Entry 8QZ7 (electron microscopy, 3.00 A resolution); this record covers chains A and B of the 4 polymer chains in the assembly.

== Chain A ==
Protein: Isoform 2 of Ceramide synthase 6
Organism: Homo sapiens
Notes: EC 2.3.1.291
UniProtKB: Q6ZMG9 (CERS6_HUMAN), isoform Q6ZMG9-2; residues 1-350 here = UniProt positions 1-350
Amino-acid sequence (357 residues; each row starts with the number of its first residue):
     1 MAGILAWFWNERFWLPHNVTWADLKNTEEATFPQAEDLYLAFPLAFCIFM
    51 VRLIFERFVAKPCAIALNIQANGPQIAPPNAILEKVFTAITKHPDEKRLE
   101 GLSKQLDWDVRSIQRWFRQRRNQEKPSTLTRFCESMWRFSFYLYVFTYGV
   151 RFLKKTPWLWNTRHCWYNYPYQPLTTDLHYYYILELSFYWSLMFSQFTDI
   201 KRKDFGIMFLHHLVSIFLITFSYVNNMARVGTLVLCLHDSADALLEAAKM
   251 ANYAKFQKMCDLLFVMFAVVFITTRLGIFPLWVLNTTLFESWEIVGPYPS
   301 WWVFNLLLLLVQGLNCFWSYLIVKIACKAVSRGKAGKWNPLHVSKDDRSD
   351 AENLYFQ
Unresolved in the structure: 1, 335-357
Construct notes: expression tag (351-357)
Covalent attachments: N-acetylglucosamine (NAG) linked to Asn18
Ligand contacts:
  - 1,2-diacyl-sn-glycero-3-phosphocholine (PC1): Leu5, Phe8, Trp9, Trp21, Gln34, Ala35, Glu36, Leu38, Tyr39, Trp190, Leu213, Val214, Ile216, Phe217, Thr220, Phe221, Leu307
  - XBX ((2R)-2-[2-[(5R,6R,7S,9S,11R,16R,18S,19S)-6-[(3R)-3-carboxy-5-oxidanyl-5-oxidanylidene-pentanoyl]oxy-19-(hexadecanoylamino)-5,9-dimethyl-11,16,18-tris(oxidanyl)icosan-7-yl]oxy-2-oxidanylidene-ethyl]butanedioic acid): Arg131, Trp166, Tyr182, Tyr189, Met208, His211, His212, Ser215, Leu218, Ile219, Ser222, Met227, Val230, Gly231, Val234, Leu235, His238, Asp242, Leu245, Lys249, Asn252, Tyr253, Cys260, Phe264, Phe267, Phe271, Arg275, Thr287, Ser291, Tyr298, Trp301, Phe304, Asn305, Leu308, Trp318, Leu321, Ile322, Ile325, Lys328
Reported in the primary citation:
  - binding site for XBX: Arg131, Tyr189, His211, Asp242, Trp318, Lys328
  - mutagenesis - N315A, N315D, N315H, W318F: unchanged catalytic activity
  - binding site for XBX: Lys249, Tyr253 (from molecular simulation)
  - post-translational modification sites: Asn18
  - catalytic residues: His212 (proposed by the authors, not directly observed)
  - mutagenesis - H212A: abolished catalytic activity
  - mutagenesis - H238A, R275K: decreased catalytic activity

== Chain B ==
Protein: Nanobody-22
Organism: Vicugna pacos
Notes: antibody fragment or engineered binder
Amino-acid sequence (136 residues; numbered 1 to 136; the number before each row is that of its first residue):
     1 QVQLVESGGGLVQAEGSLRLSCAASGRTFRTYGMGWFRQAPGKEREFVAA
    51 LNWSGSSTYYADSVKGRFTISRDNAKNTAYLQMNSLKPEDTAVYYCAALR
   101 RKAEYGSRSIADFDSWSKGTPVTVSSHHHHHHEPEA
Unresolved in the structure: 125-136
Disulfides: Cys22-Cys96

== Chain A / chain B interface ==
Residue-residue contacts (25; chain A residue first):
  Asn18(A) - Arg30(B)  hydrogen bond (backbone-side chain)
  Val19(A) - Trp53(B)  hydrophobic
  Asp23(A) - Arg30(B)  salt bridge
  Glu29(A) - Tyr32(B)  hydrogen bond
  Glu29(A) - Arg101(B)
  Glu29(A) - Lys102(B)  hydrogen bond (backbone-side chain)
  Ala30(A) - Arg101(B)
  Ala30(A) - Lys102(B)
  Phe32(A) - Arg101(B)
  His164(A) - Tyr105(B)  hydrogen bond (side chain-backbone)
  Tyr167(A) - Asn52(B)  hydrogen bond (backbone-side chain)
  Tyr167(A) - Ser57(B)
  Tyr167(A) - Tyr105(B)  hydrophobic
  Asn168(A) - Trp53(B)
  Asn168(A) - Ala103(B)
  Asn168(A) - Tyr105(B)
  Tyr169(A) - Trp53(B)  hydrogen bond (backbone-side chain)
  Pro170(A) - Trp53(B)
  Tyr171(A) - Arg30(B)
  Tyr171(A) - Thr31(B)
  Tyr171(A) - Trp53(B)  hydrophobic
  Pro173(A) - Arg101(B)
  Arg229(A) - Glu104(B)  salt bridge
  Ile294(A) - Ser56(B)  hydrogen bond (backbone-side chain)
  Ile294(A) - Ser57(B)
Also at the interface, not in a pair above, chain A (19 interface residues in all): His17, Thr20, Pro157, Glu293
Also at the interface, not in a pair above, chain B (13 interface residues in all): Ser54

== In short ==
19 residues of chain A and 13 residues of chain B are in contact; the contacts include 7 hydrogen bonds and 2
salt bridges. Among the polar pairs are Asp23(A)-Arg30(B), Arg229(A)-Glu104(B) and Asn18(A)-Arg30(B). The
paper reports the catalytic residue His212(A); H238A and R275K of chain A reduce catalytic activity; 7
substitutions were tested in all.
Here chain A is Isoform 2 of Ceramide synthase 6 (Homo sapiens) and chain B is Nanobody-22 (Vicugna pacos).
Entry 8QZ7 (Structure of human ceramide synthase 6 (CerS6) in complex with N-palmitoyl fumonisin B1) was
determined by electron microscopy (same publication as 8QZ6 and 9EOT).
